Entry 3LON (X-ray diffraction, 2.20 A resolution); this record covers chains A and C of the 4 polymer chains in the assembly.

[Chain A (and C)]
Name: Genome polyprotein
From: Hepatitis C virus subtype 1a
Notes: fragment: to 1207; chain C of this document is another copy of the same molecule, construct and numbering; everything in this record applies to it too
UniProt: Q9ELS8 (Q9ELS8_9HEPC); residues 1-181 here correspond to UniProt positions 1027-1207 (UniProt number = residue number + 1026)
Chain sequence (200 residues; numbered -10 to 189; the number before each row is that of its first residue; numbers below 1 keep their minus sign (Met-10 is residue -10)):
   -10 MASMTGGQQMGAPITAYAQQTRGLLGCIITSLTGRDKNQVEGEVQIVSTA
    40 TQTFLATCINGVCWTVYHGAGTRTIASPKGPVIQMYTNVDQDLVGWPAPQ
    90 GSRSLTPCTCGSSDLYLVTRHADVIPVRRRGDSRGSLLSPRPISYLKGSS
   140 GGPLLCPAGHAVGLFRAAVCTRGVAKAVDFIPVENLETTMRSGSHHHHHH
Not modelled in the structure: -10 to 0, 182-189 (chain C: -10 to 28, 180-189)
Differences from the reference sequence: expression tag (-10 to 0, 182-189); engineered mutation Arg119 (Gln1145 in Q9ELS8)
Covalent attachments: beta-mercaptoethanol (BME) linked to Cys16; Narlaprevir, bound form (NNA) linked to Ser139
Ion coordination: Zn2+: Cys97, Cys99, Cys145
Ligand contacts: Narlaprevir, bound form (NNA; (1R,2S,5S)-3-[N-({1-[(tert-butylsulfonyl)methyl]cyclohexyl}carbamoyl)-3-methyl-L-valyl]-N-{(1S)-1-[(1R)-2-(cyclopropylamino)-1-hydroxy-2-oxoethyl]pentyl}-6,6-dimethyl-3-azabicyclo[3.1.0]hexane-2-carboxamide): Gln41, Thr42, Phe43, Val55, His57, Asp81, Arg123, Ile132, Leu135, Lys136, Gly137, Ser138, Phe154, Arg155, Ala156, Ala157, Val158, Cys159, Asp168

[Interface between chain A and chain C]
Residue-residue contacts (18):
  Ala1(A) with Tyr105(C)
  Pro2(A) with Tyr105(C); Val113(C); Cys145(C); Pro146(C)
  Ile3(A) with Pro146(C), hydrogen bond (backbone-backbone); Ala147(C); Gly148(C)
  Tyr105(A) with Cys99(C); Pro146(C); Ala147(C), hydrophobic
  Val113(A) with Ala147(C), hydrophobic; His149(C), hydrogen bond (backbone-side chain)
  Pro115(A) with Thr98(C); Cys99(C), hydrophobic
  Leu127(A) with Thr98(C); Cys99(C), hydrophobic
  Ser128(A) with Thr98(C), hydrogen bond
Interface residues without a listed pair, chain A (10 interface residues in all): Thr4, Arg130
Interface residues without a listed pair, chain C (11 interface residues in all): Thr95, Leu144

[Summary]
10 residues of chain A face 11 of chain C across their interface, with 3 hydrogen bonds. Among the polar pairs
are Val113(A)-His149(C), Ser128(A)-Thr98(C) and Ile3(A)-Pro146(C). Covalently linked Narlaprevir, bound form:
at Ser139(A). The Zn2+ site is built by Cys97(A), Cys99(A) and Cys145(A).
Both chains are Genome polyprotein (Hepatitis C virus subtype 1a). Entry 3LON (HCV NS3-4a protease domain with
ketoamide inhibitor narlaprevir) was determined by X-ray diffraction.
